PDB entry 1K73 | X-ray diffraction, 3.01 A resolution | chains A and S of the 30 polymer chains in the assembly

Chain A:
Molecule: 23S RRNA
Source organism: Haloarcula marismortui
Sequence (2922 nucleotides; row label = number of the first residue in the row):
     2 UUGGCUACUA UGCCAGCUGG UGGAUUGCUC GGCUCAGGCG CUGAUGAAGG ACGUGCCAAG
    62 CUGCGAUAAG CCAUGGGGAG CCGCACGGAG GCGAAGAACC AUGGAUUUCC GAAUGAGAAU
   122 CUCUCUAACA AUUGCUUCGC GCAAUGAGGA ACCCCGAGAA CUGAAACAUC UCAGUAUCGG
   182 GAGGAACAGA AAACGCAAUG UGAUGUCGUU AGUAACCGCG AGUGAACGCG AUACAGCCCA
   242 AACCGAAGCC CUCACGGGCA AUGUGGUGUC AGGGCUACCU CUCAUCAGCC GACCGUCUCG
   302 ACGAAGUCUC UUGGAACAGA GCGUGAUACA GGGUGACAAC CCCGUACUCG AGACCAGUAC
   362 GACGUGCGGU AGUGCCAGAG UAGCGGGGGU UGGAUAUCCC UCGCGAAUAA CGCAGGCAUC
   422 GACUGCGAAG GCUAAACACA ACCUGAGACC GAUAGUGAAC AAGUAGUGUG AACGAACGCU
   482 GCAAAGUACC CUCAGAAGGG AGGCGAAAUA GAGCAUGAAA UCAGUUGGCG AUCGAGCGAC
   542 AGGGCAUACA AGGUCCCUCG ACGAAUGACC GACGCGCGAG CGUCCAGUAA GACUCACGGG
   602 AAGCCGAUGU UCUGUCGUAC GUUUUGAAAA ACGAGCCAGG GAGUGUGUCU GCAUGGCAAG
   662 UCUAACCGGA GUAUCCGGGG AGGCACAGGG AAACCGACAU GGCCGCAGGG CUUUGCCCGA
   722 GGGCCGCCGU CUUCAAGGGC GGGGAGCCAU GUGGACACGA CCCGAAUCCG GACGAUCUAC
   782 GCAUGGACAA GAUGAAGCGU GCCGAAAGGC ACGUGGAAGU CUGUUAGAGU UGGUGUCCUA
   842 CAAUACCCUC UCGUGAUCUA UGUGUAGGGG UGAAAGGCCC AUCGAGUCCG GCAACAGCUG
   902 GUUCCAAUCG AAACAUGUCG AAGCAUGACC UCCGCCGAGG UAGUCUGUGA GGUAGAGCGA
   962 CCGAUUGGUG UGUCCGCCUC CGAGAGGAGU CGGCACACCU GUCAAACUCC AAACUUACAG
  1022 ACGCCGUUUG ACGCGGGGAU UCCGGUGCGC GGGGUAAGCC UGUGUACCAG GAGGGGAACA
  1082 ACCCAGAGAU AGGUUAAGGU CCCCAAGUGU GGAUUAAGUG UAAUCCUCUG AAGGUGGUCU
  1142 CGAGCCCUAG ACAGCCGGGA GGUGAGCUUA GAAGCAGCUA CCCUCUAAGA AAAGCGUAAC
  1202 AGCUUACCGG CCGAGGUUUG AGGCGCCCAA AAUGAUCGGG ACUCAAAUCC ACCACCGAGA
  1262 CCUGUCCGUA CCACUCAUAC UGGUAAUCGA GUAGAUUGGC GCUCUAAUUG GAUGGAAGUA
  1322 GGGGUGAAAA CUCCUAUGGA CCGAUUAGUG ACGAAAAUCC UGGCCAUAGU AGCAGCGAUA
  1382 GUCGGGUGAG AACCCCGACG GCCUAAUGGA UAAGGGUUCC UCAGCACUGC UGAUCAGCUG
  1442 AGGGUUAGCC GGUCCUAAGU CAUACCGCAA CUCGACUAUG ACGAAAUGGG AAACGGGUUA
  1502 AUAUUCCCGU GCCACUAUGC AGUGAAAGUU GACGCCCUGG GGUCGAUCAC GCUGGGCAUU
  1562 CGCCCAGUCG AACCGUCCAA CUCCGUGGAA GCCGUAAUGG CAGGAAGCGG ACGAACGGCG
  1622 GCAUAGGGAA ACGUGAUUCA ACCUGGGGCC CAUGAAAAGA CGAGCAUAGU GUCCGUACCG
  1682 AGAACCGACA CAGGUGUCCA UGGCGGCGAA AGCCAAGGCC UGUCGGGAGC AACCAACGUU
  1742 AGGGAAUUCG GCAAGUUAGU CCCGUACCUU CGGAAGAAGG GAUGCCUGCU CCGGAACGGA
  1802 GCAGGUCGCA GUGACUCGGA AGCUCGGACU GUCUAGUAAC AACAUAGGUG ACCGCAAAUC
  1862 CGCAAGGACU CGUACGGUCA CUGAAUCCUG CCCAGUGCAG GUAUCUGAAC ACCUCGUACA
  1922 AGAGGACGAA GGACCUGUCA ACGGCGGGGG UAACUAUGAC CCUCUUAAGG UAGCGUAGUA
  1982 CCUUGCCGCA UCAGUAGCGG CUUGCAUGAA UGGAUUAACC AGAGCUUCAC UGUCCCAACG
  2042 UUGGGCCCGG UGAACUGUAC AUUCCAGUGC GGAGUCUGGA GACACCCAGG GGGAAGCGAA
  2102 GACCCUAUGG AGCUUUACUG CAGGCUGUCG CUGAGACGUG GUCGCCGAUG UGCAGCAUAG
  2162 GUAGGAGACA CUACACAGGU ACCCGCGCUA GCGGGCCACC GAGUCAACAG UGAAAUACUA
  2222 CCCGUCGGUG ACUGCGACUC UCACUCCGGG AGGAGGACAC CGAUAGCCGG GCAGUUUGAC
  2282 UGGGGCGGUA CGCGCUCGAA AAGAUAUCGA GCGCGCCCUA UGGCUAUCUC AGCCGGGACA
  2342 GAGACCCGGC GAAGAGUGCA AGAGCAAAAG AUAGCUUGAC AGUGUUCUUC CCAACGAGGA
  2402 ACGCUGACGC GAAAGCGUGG UCUAGCGAAC CAAUUAGCCU GCUUGAUGCG GGCAAUUGAU
  2462 GACAGAAAAG CUACCCUAGG GAUAACAGAG UCGUCACUCG CAAGAGCACA UAUCGACCGA
  2522 GUGGCUUGCU ACCUCGAUGU CGGUUCCCUC CAUCCUGCCC GUGCAGAAGC GGGCAAGGGU
  2582 GAGGUUGUUC GCCUAUUAAA GGAGGUCGUG AGCUGGGUUU AGACCGUCGU GAGACAGGUC
  2642 GGCUGCUAUC UACUGGGUGU GUAAUGGUGU CUGACAAGAA CGACCGUAUA GUACGAGAGG
  2702 AACUACGGUU GGUGGCCACU GGUGUACCGG UUGUUCGAGA GAGCACGUGC CGGGUAGCCA
  2762 CGCCACACGG GGUAAGAGCU GAACGCAUCU AAGCUCGAAA CCCACUUGGA AAAGAGACAC
  2822 CGCCGAGGUC CCGCGUACAA GACGCGGUCG AUAGACUCGG GGUGUGCGCG UCGAGGUAAC
  2882 GAGACGUUAA GCCCACGAGC ACUAACAGAC CAAAGCCAUC AU
Not modelled in the structure: 2-9, 126-127, 715, 971-998, 1560, 1952-1963, 2137-2236, 2339-2343, 2665-2666, 2915-2923
Sequence notes: conflict C560 (U3155 in 3377779)
Metal / ion sites: Mg2+ site 1 near G28 (its only coordinating residue here); Na+ site 1: C40, G41, C443; Na+ site 2: G56, A59, G61; Na+ site 3 near U108 (its only coordinating residue here); Mg2+ site 2 near U115 (its only coordinating residue here); Na+ site 4: C141, G142; Na+ site 5 near U146 (its only coordinating residue here); Mg2+ site 3: C162, U2276; K+ site 1: C162, U163, U172; Mg2+ site 4: A165, A167, C168; Na+ site 6: A165, A166, A167; Mg2+ site 5: A166, G219; 64 more Na+ sites not listed; 97 more Mg2+ sites not listed; 1 more K+ sites not listed
Ligand contacts: anisomycin (ANM): G2102, G2482, A2486, C2487, A2488, U2535, A2538, U2539, G2540, U2541, U2620

Chain S:
Protein: Ribosomal protein L22
Source organism: Haloarcula marismortui
UniProtKB: P10970 (RL22_HALMA); residues 1-154 here = UniProt positions 1-154
Chain sequence (154 residues; each row starts with the number of its first residue):
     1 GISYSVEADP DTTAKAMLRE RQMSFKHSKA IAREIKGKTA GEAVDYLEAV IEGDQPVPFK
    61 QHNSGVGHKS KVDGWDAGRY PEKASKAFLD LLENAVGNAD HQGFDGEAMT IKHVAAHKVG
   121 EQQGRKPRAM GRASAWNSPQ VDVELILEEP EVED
Not modelled in the structure: 151-154
Metal / ion sites: Na+ site 1 near Asn-63 (its only coordinating residue here); Mg2+: Gly-65 (shared with C2048(A), A2089(A) of chain A); Na+ site 2: Ser-70, Val-72; Na+ site 3: Val-72, Trp-75 (shared with U2659(A), G2660(A) of chain A)

Interface between chain A and chain S:
Contacting residue pairs (135; chain A residue first):
  A11(A) with Lys-60(S), hydrogen bond to the phosphate; Gly-74(S), sugar contact; Trp-75(S), sugar contact
  U12(A) with Lys-60(S), salt bridge to the phosphate; Trp-75(S), sugar contact
  G13(A) with Gln-61(S), phosphate contact
  U19(A) with Ser-5(S), hydrogen bond to the sugar
  G20(A) with Ile-2(S), sugar contact; Ser-3(S), hydrogen bond to the sugar; Tyr-4(S), sugar contact; Ser-5(S), sugar contact; His-117(S), base contact
  G21(A) with Gly-1(S), sugar contact; Ile-2(S), sugar contact; Ser-3(S), hydrogen bond to the phosphate; Lys-118(S), sugar contact
  U22(A) with Gly-1(S), hydrogen bond to the phosphate; Val-119(S), sugar contact
  C492(A) with His-101(S), hydrogen bond to the sugar
  C494(A) with Glu-93(S), sugar contact
  G499(A) with Arg-19(S), phosphate contact; Asn-94(S), hydrogen bond to the base
  G500(A) with Tyr-4(S), phosphate contact; Ala-16(S), sugar contact; Met-17(S), hydrogen bond to the sugar; Arg-19(S), salt bridge to the phosphate; Asn-94(S), hydrogen bond to the sugar; Asn-98(S), base contact
  G501(A) with Tyr-4(S), hydrogen bond to the phosphate; Lys-15(S), sugar contact; Met-17(S), phosphate contact; Asn-98(S), sugar contact; Gln-102(S), hydrogen bond to the sugar
  U510(A) with Ser-3(S), base contact
  C523(A) with Phe-25(S), sugar contact; Lys-29(S), phosphate contact
  A524(A) with Phe-25(S), sugar contact; Lys-29(S), salt bridge to the phosphate; Gln-61(S), phosphate contact; Ala-115(S), sugar contact; Ala-116(S), hydrogen bond to the sugar; His-117(S), hydrogen bond to the base
  G525(A) with Arg-33(S), salt bridge to the phosphate; Lys-36(S), phosphate contact; His-113(S), hydrogen bond to the sugar; Ala-115(S), sugar contact
  U526(A) with Lys-36(S), salt bridge to the phosphate
  U840(A) with Arg-128(S), hydrogen bond to the sugar; Ala-129(S), phosphate contact; Arg-132(S), hydrogen bond to the sugar
  A841(A) with Arg-128(S), salt bridge to the phosphate; Ala-129(S), hydrogen bond to the phosphate; Met-130(S), base contact
  A843(A) with Arg-128(S), phosphate contact; Ala-129(S), phosphate contact
  A844(A) with Ala-129(S), phosphate contact; Met-130(S), hydrogen bond to the phosphate; Gly-131(S), phosphate contact
  A1369(A) with Lys-26(S), hydrogen bond to the sugar; Ser-64(S), hydrogen bond to the phosphate
  G1370(A) with Ser-24(S), hydrogen bond to the base; Lys-26(S), salt bridge to the phosphate; His-27(S), base contact; His-62(S), salt bridge to the phosphate; Asn-63(S), phosphate contact; Ser-64(S), hydrogen bond to the phosphate; Arg-79(S), sugar contact; Pro-139(S), base contact
  U1371(A) with Arg-79(S), salt bridge to the phosphate
  A1372(A) with Trp-136(S), base contact
  G1373(A) with Trp-136(S), base contact
  C1428(A) with Gln-22(S), phosphate contact; Gln-122(S), hydrogen bond to the phosphate
  U1429(A) with Gln-122(S), phosphate contact
  C1431(A) with Lys-126(S), hydrogen bond to the base
  A1689(A) with Pro-127(S), base contact; Arg-128(S), hydrogen bond to the base; Gly-131(S), base contact; Arg-132(S), hydrogen bond to the base; Ala-133(S), base contact
  C1690(A) with Pro-127(S), base contact
  C2048(A) with Gly-65(S), phosphate contact; Lys-69(S), hydrogen bond to the phosphate
  C2049(A) with Lys-69(S), salt bridge to the phosphate; Gly-78(S), phosphate contact; Arg-79(S), salt bridge to the phosphate; Tyr-80(S), phosphate contact
  G2050(A) with Arg-79(S), salt bridge to the phosphate; Tyr-80(S), hydrogen bond to the phosphate; Pro-81(S), phosphate contact; Glu-82(S), phosphate contact
  G2051(A) with His-27(S), phosphate contact; Pro-81(S), phosphate contact; Glu-82(S), hydrogen bond to the phosphate; Lys-83(S), hydrogen bond to the phosphate
  U2052(A) with Lys-83(S), salt bridge to the phosphate
  G2053(A) with Trp-136(S), sugar contact; Asn-137(S), hydrogen bond to the phosphate; Ser-138(S), hydrogen bond to the phosphate
  A2054(A) with Arg-128(S), hydrogen bond to the base; Ser-134(S), hydrogen bond to the sugar; Ala-135(S), hydrogen bond to the sugar; Trp-136(S), sugar contact; Asn-137(S), hydrogen bond to the phosphate
  A2055(A) with Arg-128(S), sugar contact; Arg-132(S), hydrogen bond to the sugar; Ser-134(S), sugar contact; Ala-135(S), phosphate contact
  C2086(A) with Trp-75(S), sugar contact
  C2087(A) with Asn-63(S), sugar contact; His-68(S), hydrogen bond to the sugar; Asp-76(S), sugar contact
  C2088(A) with Asn-63(S), phosphate contact; Ser-64(S), phosphate contact; Gly-65(S), hydrogen bond to the phosphate; Val-66(S), sugar contact
  A2089(A) with Gly-65(S), phosphate contact
  U2648(A) with Arg-128(S), base contact
  G2657(A) with His-68(S), base contact
  G2658(A) with His-68(S), hydrogen bond to the sugar; Asp-76(S), hydrogen bond to the base
  U2659(A) with Trp-75(S), hydrogen bond to the sugar; Asp-76(S), hydrogen bond to the sugar
  G2660(A) with Val-72(S), phosphate contact; Asp-73(S), phosphate contact; Gly-74(S), hydrogen bond to the phosphate; Trp-75(S), phosphate contact
  C2831(A) with Ser-70(S), phosphate contact; Lys-71(S), phosphate contact
  C2832(A) with Lys-71(S), salt bridge to the phosphate
  A2841(A) with Gly-67(S), sugar contact; His-68(S), hydrogen bond to the sugar
  G2842(A) with His-68(S), sugar contact; Ser-70(S), phosphate contact
  A2843(A) with Ser-70(S), phosphate contact
Other interface residues (no listed pair), chain A (59 interface residues in all): C491, U493, A502, U1368, A1427, C2056
Other interface residues (no listed pair), chain S (67 interface residues in all): Val-6

Overview:
The interface between chain A and chain S involves 59 residues on one side and 67 on the other; the contacts
include 45 hydrogen bonds and 14 salt bridges. Among the polar pairs are G499(A)/Asn-94(S), A524(A)/His-117(S)
and G1370(A)/Ser-24(S). Chain A binds anisomycin.
Here chain A is 23S RRNA and chain S is Ribosomal protein L22, both from Haloarcula marismortui. Entry 1K73
(Co-crystal Structure of Anisomycin Bound to the 50S Ribosomal Subunit) was determined by X-ray diffraction,
deposited together with 1KC8, 1N8R and 1NJI.
